Entry 3FB5 (X-ray diffraction, 2.80 A resolution); this record covers chains B and C of the 3 polymer chains in the assembly.

Chain B:
Name: antibody Fab fragment light chain
Organism: Mus musculus
Notes: antibody fragment or engineered binder
Chain sequence (212 residues; row label = number of the first residue in the row):
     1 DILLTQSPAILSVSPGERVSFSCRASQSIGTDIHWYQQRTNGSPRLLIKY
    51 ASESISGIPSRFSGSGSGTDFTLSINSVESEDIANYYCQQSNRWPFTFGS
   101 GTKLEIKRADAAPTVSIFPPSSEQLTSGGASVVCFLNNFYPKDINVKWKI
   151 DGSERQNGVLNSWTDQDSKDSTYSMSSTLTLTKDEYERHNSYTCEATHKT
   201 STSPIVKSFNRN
Cystine bridges: Cys23-Cys88, Cys134-Cys194

Chain C:
Name: Voltage-gated potassium channel
Organism: Streptomyces lividans
Reference sequence: P0A334 (KCSA_STRLI); numbering as in UniProt (aligned over 21-124)
Chain sequence (104 residues; numbered 21 to 124; the number before each row is that of its first residue):
    21 GSALQWRAAGAATVLLVIVLLAGSYLAVLAERGAPGAQLITYPRALWWSV
    71 ETATTVGYGDLYPVTLWGRCVAVVVMVAGITSFGLVTAALATWFVGQEQQ
   121 QQGQ
Disordered / not traced: 21-24, 115-124
Sequence notes: engineered mutation Gln25 (His in P0A334), Cys90 (Leu in P0A334), Gln117 (Arg in P0A334), Gln120 (Glu in P0A334), Gln121 (Arg in P0A334), Gln122 (Arg in P0A334), Gln124 (His in P0A334)
Curated features (UniProtKB/Swiss-Prot):
  - motif: Thr75 to Asp80 (Selectivity filter)
Metal / ion sites: K+ site 1: Thr75, Val76; K+ site 2 near Thr75 (its only coordinating residue here); K+ site 3: Val76, Gly77; K+ site 4 near Tyr78 (its only coordinating residue here)

Interface between chain B and chain C:
Residue-residue contacts (16; chain B residue first):
  Asp32(B) - Arg64(C)  salt bridge
  Ser91(B) - Ile60(C)
  Ser91(B) - Arg64(C)
  Asn92(B) - Gln58(C)  hydrogen bond
  Asn92(B) - Ile60(C)
  Arg93(B) - Gly56(C)  hydrogen bond (side chain-backbone)
  Arg93(B) - Ala57(C)
  Arg93(B) - Gln58(C)  hydrogen bond
  Trp94(B) - Arg52(C)
  Trp94(B) - Gly53(C)
  Trp94(B) - Ala54(C)
  Trp94(B) - Pro55(C)
  Trp94(B) - Gly56(C)  hydrogen bond (backbone-backbone)
  Trp94(B) - Ala57(C)  hydrogen bond (backbone-backbone)
  Phe96(B) - Arg52(C)
  Phe96(B) - Ile60(C)  hydrophobic
Also at the interface, not in a pair above, chain B (7 interface residues in all): Asp1
Also at the interface, not in a pair above, chain C (10 interface residues in all): Thr61

In short:
7 residues of chain B and 10 residues of chain C are in contact; the contacts include 5 hydrogen bonds and 1
salt bridge. Polar contacts include Asp32(B)-Arg64(C), Asn92(B)-Gln58(C) and Arg93(B)-Gly56(C). Val76(C) and
Gly77(C) form the K+ site 3.
Here chain B is antibody Fab fragment light chain (Mus musculus) and chain C is Voltage-gated potassium
channel (Streptomyces lividans). Entry 3FB5 (KcsA potassium channel in the partially open state with 14.5 A
opening at T112) was determined by X-ray diffraction.
